PDB entry 9M4F | electron microscopy, 2.82 A resolution | chains A and D of the 25 polymer chains in the assembly

# Chain A
Protein: PsaA
From: Tribonema minus
Chain sequence (749 residues; row label = number of the first residue in the row):
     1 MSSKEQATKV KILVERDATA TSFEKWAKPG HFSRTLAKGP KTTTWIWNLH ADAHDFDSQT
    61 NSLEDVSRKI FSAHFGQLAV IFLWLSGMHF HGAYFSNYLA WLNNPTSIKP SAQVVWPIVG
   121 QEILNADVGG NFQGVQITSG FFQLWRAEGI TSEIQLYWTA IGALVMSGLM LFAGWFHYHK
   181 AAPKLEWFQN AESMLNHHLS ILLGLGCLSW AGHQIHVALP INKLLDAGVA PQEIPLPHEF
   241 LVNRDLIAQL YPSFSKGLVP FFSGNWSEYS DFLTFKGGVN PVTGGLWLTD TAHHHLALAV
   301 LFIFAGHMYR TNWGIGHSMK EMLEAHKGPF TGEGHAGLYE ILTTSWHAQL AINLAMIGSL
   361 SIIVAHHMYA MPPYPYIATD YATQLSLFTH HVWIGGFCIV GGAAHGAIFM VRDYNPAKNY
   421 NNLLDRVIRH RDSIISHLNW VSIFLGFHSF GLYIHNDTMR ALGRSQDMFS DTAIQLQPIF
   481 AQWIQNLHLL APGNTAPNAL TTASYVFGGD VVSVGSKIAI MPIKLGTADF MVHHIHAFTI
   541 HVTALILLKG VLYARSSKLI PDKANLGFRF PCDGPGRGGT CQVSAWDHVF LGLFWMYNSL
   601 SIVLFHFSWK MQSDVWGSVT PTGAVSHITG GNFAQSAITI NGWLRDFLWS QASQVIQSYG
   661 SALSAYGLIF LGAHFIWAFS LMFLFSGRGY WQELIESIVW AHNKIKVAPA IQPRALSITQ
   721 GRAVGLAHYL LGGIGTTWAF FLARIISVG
Not modelled in the structure: 1-7, 749
Metal / ion sites: chlorophyll a Mg (36 sites), coordinated by H50, H54, H74, Q77, H91, Q113, Q121, H177, H179, H197, H198, H213, H216, H293, H294, H295 and 20 more; 4Fe-4S cluster Fe: C572, C581 (shared with 2 residues of chain B)
Residues lining bound ligands:
  - beta-carotene (BCR), molecule 1: V80, L83, W84
  - beta-carotene (BCR), molecule 2: F82, W158, T159, G162, A163, M166, L205, L208, S209
  - beta-carotene (BCR), molecule 3: W84, I201, L202, L205, G206, S209
  - beta-carotene (BCR), molecule 4: A348, A351, I352, G406, F409, M410, L424
  - beta-carotene (BCR), molecule 5: A355, M356, S359, I399, A403, A544, L547, L548, V551
  - beta-carotene (BCR), molecule 6: W691, L694, I695, I698
  - chlorophyll a (CLA), molecule 1: V10, K11, I12, W187, N190, S193, H197, I201, T311, W313
  - chlorophyll a (CLA), molecule 2: I12, V14, R16, F71, F75, L169, M170, F172, A173, F176, H177, A181, W187
  - chlorophyll a (CLA), molecule 3: T19, A20, T21, S22, F23, K25, W26, H31, K69, S72, G76, L171, G174, W175, Y178, H179
  - chlorophyll a (CLA), molecule 4: W26, H31, F32, L49, H50, A53, H54, F56, Q59, K69, A73, G76, Q77, V80
  - chlorophyll a (CLA), molecule 5: W26, P29, W45, I46, W47, L49, H50
  - chlorophyll a (CLA), molecule 6: T43, I46, W47, I695, I698, V699, H702, V707, P709, I711, P713, R714
  - chlorophyll a (CLA), molecule 7: W47, F675, I676, F679, F683, L716, Q720, A723, V724, A727, H728, L731
  - chlorophyll a (CLA), molecule 8: H50, A51, D52, A53, H54, D55, H347, L350, L354, F397, C398, V400, G401, A404, H405, I408, R412, F568, R569, W586, V589, L593, L731
  - chlorophyll a (CLA), molecule 9: H54, F56, D57, I70, A73, H74, Q77, L78, I81, F82, L85, M166, W346, H347, Q349, L350, N353, L354, I357
  - chlorophyll a (CLA), molecule 10: H54, Q77, V80, I81, W84, L354, I357, I394, F397, C398
  - chlorophyll a (CLA), molecule 11: L63, S67, H74, L185, F188, Q189, A191, M194, L195, H198, L199, L202, L203, M319, L323, Y339, L342, T343, T344, S345, W346, Q349, I352, N353, M356, I357
  - chlorophyll a (CLA), molecule 12: F71, H74, F75, L78, F82, M170, W187, F188, N190, S193, M194, H197, H198, I201, L202
  - chlorophyll a (CLA), molecule 13: V80, L83, Q113, V114, V115, W116, I118, V119, Q121, L124, V135, L171, A665, L668, I669
  - chlorophyll a (CLA), molecule 14: L83, W84, S86, G87, M88, F90, H91, F95, V114, W116, L164
  - chlorophyll a (CLA), molecule 15: W84, M88, A112, Q113, V135, Q136, I137, T138, S139, F141, A665, Y666, I669, G672, A673, I676, L731, I734, G735, W738
  - chlorophyll a (CLA), molecule 16: W84, M88, T138, S139, F141, S386, L387, T389, H390, W393, I394, F397, L604, I734, T737, W738, L742
  - chlorophyll a (CLA), molecule 17: W84, L85, S139, G140, F141, L144, L203, I357, L360, S361, V364, M368, Y374, I377, L387, H390, H391, I394
  - chlorophyll a (CLA), molecule 18: L144, A147, E148, L202, L203, G206, C207, W210, Q214, L286, T291, H294, H295, L298, F302, L360, I363, V364, H367, M368, P373, Y374
  - chlorophyll a (CLA), molecule 19: E148, G149, I150, I154, Q155, W158, T159, G206, S209, W210, G212, H213, H216, V217, P237, H238, L241
  - chlorophyll a (CLA), molecule 20: I154, Q155, W158, L236, H238, L241, V242
  - chlorophyll a (CLA), molecule 21: L195, L199, L203, L301, F302, A305, M308, Y309, M319, M322, M356, L424, V427, L548, V551, L552
  - chlorophyll a (CLA), molecule 22: N196, H197, S200, I201, L205, H307, Y309, T311, W313, I315
  - chlorophyll a (CLA), molecule 23: L208, S209, G212, I215, H216, L241, R244, F254, G257, L258, F261, F262, Y269, F272, L296
  - chlorophyll a (CLA), molecule 24: F261, W266, S267, Y269, S270, L273, T274, F275, H293, L296, A297, V300, L301, N498
  - chlorophyll a (CLA), molecule 25: T274, F275, G277, G278, L286, D290, T291, H293, H294, A297, L298, L301, H367, M371, P373, T502, A503
  - chlorophyll a (CLA), molecule 26: F275, T495, A496, P497, N498, A499
  - chlorophyll a (CLA), molecule 27: L301, M356, S359, L360, I363, H366, H367, Y369, A370, M371, A503, S504, V506, F507
  - chlorophyll a (CLA), molecule 28: F304, A305, H307, M308, R310, I315, G316, H317
  - chlorophyll a (CLA), molecule 29: M308, H317, E321, M322, A325, H326
  - chlorophyll a (CLA), molecule 30: M322, L323, H326, T331, H335, L338, L342, L423, L424, V427
  - chlorophyll a (CLA), molecule 31: A325, H326, K327, G328, P329, F330
  - chlorophyll a (CLA), molecule 32: F330, T331, L423, R426, V427, R429, H430, S433, I434, H437
  - chlorophyll a (CLA), molecule 33: I362, I363, H366, I399, I540, T543, A544, L547, M596, S599, L600, V603
  - chlorophyll a (CLA), molecule 34: H366, Y369, F388, F480, A481, W483, I484, Q485, H488, V506, F507, I523, L525, H533, H536, I540, V603, H606, F607, K610
  - chlorophyll a (CLA), molecule 35: S433, H437, W440
  - chlorophyll a (CLA), molecule 36: I434, H437, L438, W440, V441, A537, I540, H541, L548
  - chlorophyll a (CLA), molecule 37: S436, N439, W440, I443
  - chlorophyll a (CLA), molecule 38: N439, S442, I443, G446, F447, F450, G451, F538, V542, L545, I546, L591, F594, W595
  - chlorophyll a (CLA), molecule 39: W440, I443, F444, F447, H448
  - chlorophyll a (CLA), molecule 40: V441, F444, L445, Q477, P478, I479, F480, A481, D529, F530, H533, H534, A537, H541
  - chlorophyll a (CLA), molecule 41: F447, H448, G451, L452, I454, H455, T458, M459, R464, D467, F469, I474
  - chlorophyll a (CLA), molecule 42: F450, Y453, I535, F538, T539, Y597, N598, S601, I602, F605, I640, W643, L648, A652, I656, F670, H674, W677, Y729, G733, T736, T737, F740
  - chlorophyll a (CLA), molecule 43: F450, I454, D457, F538, F594, W595, Y597, N598, I640, L644, W677, Y729
  - chlorophyll a (CLA), molecule 44: T458, A461, L462
  - chlorophyll a (CLA), molecule 45: W483, I484, L487, H488, A491, T495, A496, T502, A503, F507
  - chlorophyll a (CLA), molecule 46: L644, L648, W649, W677
  - chlorophyll a (CLA), molecule 47: L668, L671, G672, H674, F675, W677, A678
  - chlorophyll a (CLA), molecule 48: F675, A678, F679, L681, M682, F685, S686, Y690, W691, L694
  - chlorophyll a (CLA), molecule 49: I698, A701, H702, I705, V707
  - chlorophyll a (CLA), molecule 50: W700, A701, K704, I705
  - Diadinoxanthin (DD6; (3S,3'R,5R,6S,7cis)-7',8'-didehydro-5,6-dihydro-5,6-epoxy-beta,beta-carotene-3,3'-diol), molecule 1: W116, P117, I118
  - Diadinoxanthin (DD6), molecule 2: L208, L258, F261, F262, L296, V300, I303, F304, H307, I315
  - phylloquinone (PQN): W47, M682, F683, S686, G687, R688, W691, I695, R714, A715, L716, S717, G721
  - 4Fe-4S cluster (SF4): P571, C572, G574, P575, T580, C581, I718, R722

# Chain D
Protein: PsaD
From: Tribonema minus
Chain sequence (139 residues; row label = number of the first residue in the row):
     1 MKLNLQPYSP IFGGSTGGWL RAAEVEEKYA ITWTSPKEQI FEMPTGGAAV MLIGENLLYL
    61 ARKEQCLALG TQLKSFKISD YKIYRIFPSG EVQFLHPKDG VFPEKVNPGR LPVGNRSFSI
   121 GKNPNPVSVK FSGQGTYES
Not modelled in the structure: 1-6, 139

# Chain A / chain D interface
Residue-residue contacts - 27 pairs, chain A then chain D:
  P416(A) with I40(D); E42(D); A48(D), hydrophobic
  A417(A) with I40(D)
  Y420(A) with I11(D); I40(D), hydrophobic; V50(D), hydrophobic
  D425(A) with G47(D); A48(D)
  R429(A) with F12(D); G13(D); G14(D), hydrogen bond (side chain-backbone); S15(D); T16(D), hydrogen bond (backbone-backbone); G47(D)
  H430(A) with T16(D)
  R431(A) with T45(D), hydrogen bond (side chain-backbone)
  D432(A) with T16(D)
  R555(A) with E42(D), salt bridge
  S556(A) with P44(D), hydrogen bond (side chain-backbone)
  K558(A) with L20(D); R62(D), hydrogen bond (backbone-side chain)
  L559(A) with R62(D); E64(D)
  P561(A) with E64(D); Q65(D)
  R577(A) with E64(D), salt bridge
Also at the interface, not in a pair above, chain A (18 interface residues in all): Y414, I428, S433, D562
Also at the interface, not in a pair above, chain D (22 interface residues in all): G17, G18, G46, A49, A68

# In short
18 residues of chain A and 22 residues of chain D are in contact, with 5 hydrogen bonds and 2 salt bridges.
Polar pairs include R555(A)-E42(D), R577(A)-E64(D) and R429(A)-G14(D).
Chain A is PsaA and chain D is PsaD, both from Tribonema minus; the structure, Photosystem I from the
eukaryotic filamentous algae, was determined by electron microscopy.
